PDB entry 7AVU | X-ray diffraction, 2.10 A resolution | chain A

[Chain A]
Molecule: Son of sevenless homolog 1
From: Homo sapiens
Reference sequence: Q07889 (SOS1_HUMAN); numbering as in UniProt (aligned over 564-1049)
Amino-acid sequence (487 residues; each row starts with the number of its first residue):
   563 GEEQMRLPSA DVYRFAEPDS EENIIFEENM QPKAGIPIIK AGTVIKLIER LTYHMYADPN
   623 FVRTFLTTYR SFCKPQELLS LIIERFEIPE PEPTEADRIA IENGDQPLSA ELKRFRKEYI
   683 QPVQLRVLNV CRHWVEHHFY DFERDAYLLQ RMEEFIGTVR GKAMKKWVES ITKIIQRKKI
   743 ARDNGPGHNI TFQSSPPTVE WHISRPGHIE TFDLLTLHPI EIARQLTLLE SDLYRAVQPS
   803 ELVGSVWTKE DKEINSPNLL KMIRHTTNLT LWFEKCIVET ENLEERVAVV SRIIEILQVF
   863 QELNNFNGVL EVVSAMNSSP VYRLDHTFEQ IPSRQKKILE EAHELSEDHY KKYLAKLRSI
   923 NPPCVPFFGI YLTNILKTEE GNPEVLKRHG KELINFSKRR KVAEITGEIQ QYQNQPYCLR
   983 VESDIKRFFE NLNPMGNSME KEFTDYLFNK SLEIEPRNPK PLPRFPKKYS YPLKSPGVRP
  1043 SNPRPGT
Disordered / not traced: 590-596, 746-752, 1043-1049
Differences from the reference sequence: expression tag (563)
Residues lining bound ligands: S3Z (N-[(1R)-1-[3-azanyl-5-(trifluoromethyl)phenyl]ethyl]-6,7-dimethoxy-2-methyl-quinazolin-4-amine): V875, M878, N879, V883, Y884, F890, K898, L901, E902, H905

[Summary]
Bound to chain A: compound S3Z.
Chain A is Son of sevenless homolog 1 (Homo sapiens); the structure, Crystal structure of SOS1 in complex with
compound 8, was determined by X-ray diffraction (same publication as 7AVI, 7AVL, 7AVS, 7AVT and 7AVV).
